9G1X - chains A and H of the 14 polymer chains in the assembly; structure by electron microscopy, 3.50 A resolution.

# Chain A
Molecule: DNA-directed RNA polymerase I subunit RPA190
Source organism: Saccharomyces cerevisiae
Notes: EC 2.7.7.6
UniProt: P10964 (RPA1_YEAST); residues 1-1664 here = UniProt positions 1-1664
Sequence (1664 residues; row label = number of the first residue in the row):
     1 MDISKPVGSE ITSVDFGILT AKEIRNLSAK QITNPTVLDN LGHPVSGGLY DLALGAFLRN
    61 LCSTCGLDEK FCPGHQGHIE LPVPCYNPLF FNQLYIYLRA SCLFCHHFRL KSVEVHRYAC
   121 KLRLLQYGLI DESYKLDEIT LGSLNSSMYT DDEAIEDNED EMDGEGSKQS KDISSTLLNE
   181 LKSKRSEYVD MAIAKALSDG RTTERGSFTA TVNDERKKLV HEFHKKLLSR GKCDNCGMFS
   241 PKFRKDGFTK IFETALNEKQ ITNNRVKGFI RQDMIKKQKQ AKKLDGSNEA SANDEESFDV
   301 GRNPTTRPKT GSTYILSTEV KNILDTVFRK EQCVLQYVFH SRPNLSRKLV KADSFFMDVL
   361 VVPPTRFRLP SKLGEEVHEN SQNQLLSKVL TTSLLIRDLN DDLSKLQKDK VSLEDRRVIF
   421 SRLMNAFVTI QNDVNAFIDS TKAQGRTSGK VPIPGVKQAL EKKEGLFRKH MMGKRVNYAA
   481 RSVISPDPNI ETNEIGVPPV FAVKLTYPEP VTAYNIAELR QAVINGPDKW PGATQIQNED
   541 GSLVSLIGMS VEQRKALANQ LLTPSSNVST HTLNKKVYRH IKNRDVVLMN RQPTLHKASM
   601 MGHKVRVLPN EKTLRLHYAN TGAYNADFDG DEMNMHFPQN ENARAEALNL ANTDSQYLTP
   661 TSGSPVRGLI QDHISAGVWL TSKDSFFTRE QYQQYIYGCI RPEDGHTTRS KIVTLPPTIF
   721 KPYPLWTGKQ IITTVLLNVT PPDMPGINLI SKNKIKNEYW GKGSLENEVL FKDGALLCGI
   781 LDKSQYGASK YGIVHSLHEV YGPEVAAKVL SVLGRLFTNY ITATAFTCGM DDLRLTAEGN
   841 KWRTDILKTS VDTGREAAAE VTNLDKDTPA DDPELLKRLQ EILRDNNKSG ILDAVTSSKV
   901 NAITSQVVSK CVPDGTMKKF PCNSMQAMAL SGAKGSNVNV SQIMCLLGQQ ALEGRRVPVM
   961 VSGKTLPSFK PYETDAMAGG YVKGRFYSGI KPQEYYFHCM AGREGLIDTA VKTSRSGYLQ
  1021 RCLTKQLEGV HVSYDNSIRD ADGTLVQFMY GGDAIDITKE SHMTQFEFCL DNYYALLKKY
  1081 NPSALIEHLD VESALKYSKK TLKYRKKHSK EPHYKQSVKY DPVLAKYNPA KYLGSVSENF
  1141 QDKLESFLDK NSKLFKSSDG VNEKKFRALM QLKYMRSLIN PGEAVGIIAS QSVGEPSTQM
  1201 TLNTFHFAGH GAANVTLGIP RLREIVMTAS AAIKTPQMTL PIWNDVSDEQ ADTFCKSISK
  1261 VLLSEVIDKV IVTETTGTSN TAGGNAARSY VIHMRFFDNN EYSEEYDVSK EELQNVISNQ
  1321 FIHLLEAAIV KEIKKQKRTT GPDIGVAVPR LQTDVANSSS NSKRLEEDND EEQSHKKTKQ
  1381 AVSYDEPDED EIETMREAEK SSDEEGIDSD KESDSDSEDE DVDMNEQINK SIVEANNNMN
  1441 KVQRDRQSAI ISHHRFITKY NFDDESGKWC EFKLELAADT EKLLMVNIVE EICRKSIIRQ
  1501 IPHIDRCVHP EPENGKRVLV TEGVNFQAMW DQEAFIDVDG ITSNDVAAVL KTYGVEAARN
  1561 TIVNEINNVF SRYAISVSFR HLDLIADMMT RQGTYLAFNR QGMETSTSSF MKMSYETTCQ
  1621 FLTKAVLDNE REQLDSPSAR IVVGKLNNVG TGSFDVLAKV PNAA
Unresolved in the structure: 141-173, 256-311, 407-412, 446-450, 1154-1159, 1200-1216, 1230-1543, 1664
Bound ions: Zn2+ site 1: Cys62, Cys65, Cys72, His75; Zn2+ site 2: Cys102, Cys105, Cys233, Cys236
From the paper describing this entry:
  - specificity-determining residues: Pro593 (proposed by the authors, not directly observed)

# Chain H
Molecule: DNA-directed RNA polymerases I, II, and III subunit RPABC3
Source organism: Saccharomyces cerevisiae
UniProt: P20436 (RPAB3_YEAST); numbering as in UniProt (aligned over 1-146)
Sequence (146 residues; each row starts with the number of its first residue):
     1 MSNTLFDDIF QVSEVDPGRY NKVCRIEAAS TTQDQCKLTL DINVELFPVA AQDSLTVTIA
    61 SSLNLEDTPA NDSSATRSWR PPQAGDRSLA DDYDYVMYGT AYKFEEVSKD LIAVYYSFGG
   121 LLMRLEGNYR NLNNLKQENA YLLIRR
Unresolved in the structure: 1-2, 65-77

# Chain A / chain H interface
Pairs across the interface - 50 pairs, chain A then chain H:
  Ser682(A) - Tyr20(H)
  Lys683(A) - Tyr20(H)
  Lys683(A) - Val23(H)
  Lys683(A) - Asp41(H)  salt bridge
  Asp684(A) - Tyr20(H)
  Asp684(A) - Asn21(H)  hydrogen bond (side chain-backbone)
  Asp684(A) - Lys22(H)  hydrogen bond (side chain-backbone)
  Asp684(A) - Val23(H)
  Phe686(A) - Lys22(H)
  Phe686(A) - Val23(H)  hydrophobic
  Phe686(A) - Asn43(H)
  Arg689(A) - Trp79(H)
  Pro716(A) - Tyr98(H)  hydrophobic
  Pro717(A) - Trp79(H)
  Pro717(A) - Tyr98(H)
  Thr718(A) - Met97(H)
  Thr718(A) - Tyr98(H)  hydrogen bond (backbone-backbone)
  Thr718(A) - Phe118(H)
  Thr718(A) - Gly119(H)
  Ile719(A) - Asn43(H)
  Ile719(A) - Tyr95(H)
  Ile719(A) - Val96(H)
  Phe720(A) - Trp79(H)
  Phe720(A) - Val96(H)  hydrogen bond (backbone-backbone)
  Phe720(A) - Tyr98(H)  hydrophobic
  Phe720(A) - Tyr141(H)  hydrophobic
  Lys721(A) - Ala90(H)  hydrogen bond (side chain-backbone)
  Lys721(A) - Tyr93(H)  hydrogen bond (side chain-backbone)
  Lys721(A) - Asp94(H)
  Lys721(A) - Tyr95(H)
  Lys721(A) - Val96(H)  hydrogen bond (backbone-backbone)
  Pro722(A) - Leu46(H)
  Tyr723(A) - Leu46(H)
  Pro724(A) - Trp79(H)  hydrophobic
  Thr727(A) - Gly119(H)  hydrogen bond (side chain-backbone)
  Lys729(A) - Gly119(H)
  Lys729(A) - Gly120(H)
  Trp760(A) - Gly18(H)
  Trp760(A) - Tyr20(H)
  Gly761(A) - Gly18(H)
  Lys762(A) - Glu14(H)  salt bridge
  Lys762(A) - Arg25(H)  hydrogen bond (backbone-side chain)
  Glu766(A) - Tyr20(H)
  Lys772(A) - Tyr102(H)
  Lys772(A) - Gln137(H)  hydrogen bond
  Leu777(A) - Ser117(H)  hydrogen bond (backbone-side chain)
  Leu777(A) - Gly120(H)
  Leu777(A) - Leu122(H)
  Lys919(A) - Arg19(H)
  Phe920(A) - Arg19(H)
Also at the interface, not in a pair above, chain A (32 interface residues in all): Leu725, Trp726, Gln730, Tyr759, Gly763, Leu770, Cys778, Pro921
Also at the interface, not in a pair above, chain H (32 interface residues in all): Asp16, Pro81, Asp91, Ala101, Leu121

# In short
The chain A/chain H interface involves 32 residues from each chain; the contacts include 11 hydrogen bonds and
2 salt bridges. Polar pairs include Lys683(A)-Asp41(H), Lys762(A)-Glu14(H) and Asp684(A)-Asn21(H). The Zn2+
site 1 is built by Cys62(A), Cys65(A), Cys72(A) and His75(A). The paper reports the specificity determinant
Pro593(A).
Chain A is DNA-directed RNA polymerase I subunit RPA190 and chain H is DNA-directed RNA polymerases I, II, and
III subunit RPABC3, both from Saccharomyces cerevisiae; the structure, Yeast RNA polymerase I elongation
complex stalled by an apurinic site, 11-subunit, was determined by electron microscopy, deposited together
with 9G1V, 9G23, 9G24, 9G26, 9G27, 9G29, 9G2B and 9G2C.
